Entry 8AGE (electron microscopy, 2.80 A resolution); this record covers chains A and D of the 9 polymer chains in the assembly.

# Chain A
Protein: Dolichyl-diphosphooligosaccharide--protein glycosyltransferase subunit STT3
Source organism: Saccharomyces cerevisiae
Notes: EC 2.4.99.18
UniProtKB: P39007 (STT3_YEAST); residues 1-718 here = UniProt positions 1-718
Chain sequence (718 residues; each row starts with the number of its first residue):
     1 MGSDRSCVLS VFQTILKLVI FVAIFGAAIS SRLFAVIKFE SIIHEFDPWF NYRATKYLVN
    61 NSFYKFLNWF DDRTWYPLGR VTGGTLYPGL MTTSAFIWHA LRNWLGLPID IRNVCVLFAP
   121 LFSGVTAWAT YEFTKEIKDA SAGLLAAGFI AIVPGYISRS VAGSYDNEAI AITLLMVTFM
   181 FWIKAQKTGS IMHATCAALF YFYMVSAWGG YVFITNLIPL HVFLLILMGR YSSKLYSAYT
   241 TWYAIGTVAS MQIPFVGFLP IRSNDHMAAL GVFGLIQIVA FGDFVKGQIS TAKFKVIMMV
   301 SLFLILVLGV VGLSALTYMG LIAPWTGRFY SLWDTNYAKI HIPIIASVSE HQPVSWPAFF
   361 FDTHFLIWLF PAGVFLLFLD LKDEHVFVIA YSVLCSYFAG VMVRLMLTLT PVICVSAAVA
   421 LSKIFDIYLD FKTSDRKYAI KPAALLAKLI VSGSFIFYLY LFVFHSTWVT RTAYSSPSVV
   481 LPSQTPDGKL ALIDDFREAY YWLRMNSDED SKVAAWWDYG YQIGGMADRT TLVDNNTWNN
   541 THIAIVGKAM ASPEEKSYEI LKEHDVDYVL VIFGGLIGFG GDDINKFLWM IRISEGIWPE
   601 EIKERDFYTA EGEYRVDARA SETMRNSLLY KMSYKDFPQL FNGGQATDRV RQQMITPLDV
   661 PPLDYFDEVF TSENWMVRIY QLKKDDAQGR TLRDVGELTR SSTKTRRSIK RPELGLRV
Unresolved in the structure: 1-5, 290-342, 433-440, 484-491
Covalently attached groups: glycan linked to N539
Metal / ion sites: Mn2+ near D166 (its only coordinating residue here)
Residues lining bound ligands:
  - 5-Carboxy-N,N'-tetramethyl rhodamine (323; 2-[3,6-bis(dimethylamino)xanthen-9-yl]-5-methanoyl-benzoate): F361, W468, T472, A473, S476, P482
  - palmitoyl-linoleoyl phosphatidylcholine (CPL; 1-palmitoyl-2-linoleoyl-sn-glycero-3-phosphocholine), molecule 1: V22, F25, G26, I29, S30, L33
  - palmitoyl-linoleoyl phosphatidylcholine (CPL), molecule 2: I29, L33, V36, I37, S41, I97, A100, L101, L105, L107, I109, R112, N113, V114, L117, L121
  - palmitoyl-linoleoyl phosphatidylcholine (CPL), molecule 3: F63, L67, P88, T92, T93, F96, L199, F202, Y203, S206, Q252, I253, P254
  - palmitoyl-linoleoyl phosphatidylcholine (CPL), molecule 4: L105, L107, I109
  - KZB ((2S,3R,4R,5S,6S)-2-(hydroxymethyl)-6-[(1S,2R,3R,4R,5'S,6S,7R,8S,9R,12R,13R,15S,16S,18R)-5',7,9,13-tetramethyl-3,15-bis(oxidanyl)spiro[5-oxapentacyclo[10.8.0.02,9.04,8.013,18]icosane-6,2'-oxane]-16-yl]oxy-oxane-3,4,5-triol), molecule 1: L58, V59, N61, S62, F63, T92, A95, F96, W98, H99, R102
  - KZB, molecule 2: F258, I261, R262
  - phosphatidylethanolamine (PTY): L224, L227, M228, R230, F378, L381, I389, V393
UniProt features mapped onto this chain:
  - region: W516 to D518 (Interacts with target acceptor peptide in protein substrate)
  - motif: E45 to D47 (DXD motif 1), D166 to E168 (DXD motif 2), S347 to E350 (SVSE motif), W516 to G520 (WWDYG motif), D583 to M590 (DK motif)
  - binding site (Mn(2+)): D47, D166, E168
  - binding site (dolichyl diphosphooligosaccharide): R404, Y521
  - site: D47 (Interacts with target acceptor peptide in protein substrate), R159 (Important for catalytic activity), E350 (Interacts with target acceptor peptide in protein substrate), K586 (Interacts with target acceptor peptide in protein substrate)
  - glycosylation (N-linked (GlcNAc...) asparagine): N60, N535, N539 (high mannose)
  - mutagenesis: D47 (D47A: Lethal; impairs the catalytic activity), R159 (R159A: Temperature sensitive and staurosporine sensitive), S160 (S160A: Temperature sensitive and staurosporine sensitive), G163 (G163R: Temperature sensitive and staurosporine sensitive), S164 (S164A: Temperature sensitive and staurosporine sensitive), D166 (D166A: Lethal; impairs the catalytic activity), E168 (E168Q: Lethal; impairs the catalytic activity), W208 (W208A: Lethal; abolishes interaction with OST1 and WBP1), G210 (G210D: Temperature sensitive and staurosporine sensitive), E350 (E350A: Lethal; impairs the catalytic activity), V393 (V393I: Staurosporine sensitive), R404 (R404A: Lethal; abolishes interaction with OST1 and WBP1), 10 further mutagenesis entries in UniProt

# Chain D
Protein: Dolichyl-diphosphooligosaccharide--protein glycosyltransferase subunit OST2
Source organism: Saccharomyces cerevisiae
UniProtKB: A0A8H4BUV6 (A0A8H4BUV6_YEASX); numbering as in UniProt (aligned over 1-130)
Chain sequence (130 residues; numbered 1 to 130; the number before each row is that of its first residue):
     1 MAKAPKANTP KVTSTSSAVL TDFQETFKTS KRAYFAQIEK YPKLKLIDTF CFFLVLLGVI
    61 QCTFIILIRD NFPFNAFLAG FIICVGQFVL LMSLRLQLCN SFPGISKNRA FAEFIVASLI
   121 LHFVCLHFIN
Unresolved in the structure: 1-21
Residues lining bound ligands:
  - palmitoyl-linoleoyl phosphatidylcholine (CPL; 1-palmitoyl-2-linoleoyl-sn-glycero-3-phosphocholine): L119, F123, V124, H127, N130
  - KZB ((2S,3R,4R,5S,6S)-2-(hydroxymethyl)-6-[(1S,2R,3R,4R,5'S,6S,7R,8S,9R,12R,13R,15S,16S,18R)-5',7,9,13-tetramethyl-3,15-bis(oxidanyl)spiro[5-oxapentacyclo[10.8.0.02,9.04,8.013,18]icosane-6,2'-oxane]-16-yl]oxy-oxane-3,4,5-triol): N71, F72, F74

# Interface between chain A and chain D
Residue-residue contacts (35; chain A residue first):
  T188(A) - F102(D)
  T188(A) - I105(D)
  G189(A) - F102(D)
  S190(A) - I105(D)
  S190(A) - R109(D)
  S190(A) - E113(D)  hydrogen bond
  I191(A) - S93(D)
  I191(A) - Q97(D)
  I191(A) - E113(D)  hydrogen bond (backbone-side chain)
  I191(A) - A117(D)  hydrophobic
  M192(A) - E113(D)
  M192(A) - V116(D)  hydrophobic
  T195(A) - A117(D)
  T195(A) - I120(D)
  S233(A) - L96(D)
  S233(A) - F102(D)
  K234(A) - F102(D)
  K234(A) - P103(D)
  Y236(A) - M92(D)
  Y236(A) - L96(D)  hydrophobic
  S237(A) - S93(D)
  T240(A) - V89(D)
  V248(A) - I82(D)  hydrophobic
  V248(A) - V124(D)
  A249(A) - V124(D)  hydrophobic
  Q252(A) - H127(D)  hydrogen bond
  Q252(A) - F128(D)
  F258(A) - F74(D)  hydrophobic
  F258(A) - L78(D)  hydrophobic
  F258(A) - F128(D)  hydrophobic
  I261(A) - F74(D)  hydrophobic
  I261(A) - L78(D)  hydrophobic
  F273(A) - V89(D)  hydrophobic
  Q288(A) - S30(D)
  I289(A) - T26(D)
Interface residues without a listed pair, chain A (25 interface residues in all): L199, T241, A244, I245, M251, Q277
Interface residues without a listed pair, chain D (25 interface residues in all): N75, L90, L121, C125

# Summary
The chain A/chain D interface involves 25 residues from each chain, with 3 hydrogen bonds. Polar contacts
include S190(A)-E113(D), I191(A)-E113(D) and Q252(A)-H127(D). One palmitoyl-linoleoyl phosphatidylcholine
molecule and one compound KZB molecule are bound between chain A and chain D.
Chain A is Dolichyl-diphosphooligosaccharide--protein glycosyltransferase subunit STT3 and chain D is
Dolichyl-diphosphooligosaccharide--protein glycosyltransferase subunit OST2, both from Saccharomyces
cerevisiae; the structure, Structure of yeast oligosaccharylransferase complex with acceptor peptide bound,
was determined by electron microscopy, deposited together with 8AGB and 8AGC.
